Entry 9CJY (electron microscopy, 3.70 A resolution); this record covers chains B and H of the 12 polymer chains in the assembly.

# Chain B
Protein: Hemagglutinin HA2 chain
Source organism: Influenza A virus
Reference sequence: Q6WG00 (Q6WG00_9INFA); residues 1-176 here correspond to UniProt positions 344-519 (UniProt number = residue number + 343)
Chain sequence (222 residues; row label = number of the first residue in the row):
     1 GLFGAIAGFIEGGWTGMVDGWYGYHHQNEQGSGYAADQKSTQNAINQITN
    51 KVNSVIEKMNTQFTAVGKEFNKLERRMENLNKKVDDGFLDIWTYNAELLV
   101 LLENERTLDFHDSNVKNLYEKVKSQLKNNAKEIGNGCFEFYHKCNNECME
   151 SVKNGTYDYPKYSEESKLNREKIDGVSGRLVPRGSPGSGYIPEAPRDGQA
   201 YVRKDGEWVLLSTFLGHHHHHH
Not modelled in the structure: 1-3, 171-222
Sequence notes: conflict Gln47 (Gly390 in Q6WG00); expression tag (177-222)
Disulfide bonds: Cys144-Cys148

# Chain H
Protein: 3-C07 Heavy chain
Source organism: Macaca fascicularis
Chain sequence (122 residues; numbered 1 to 113 plus 9 insertion-coded residues; the number before each row is that of its first residue; a row labelled like 82A-82C holds insertion residues (82A, then the next letters in order)):
     1 QVQLVQSGAEVKKPGASVKVSCKASGFTFGRDSISWVRQAPGQGLEWMGV
    51 II
   52A P
    53 LVGITNYAEKFQGRVTITADTSTNTAYMDL
82A-82C SSL
    83 RSEDTAVYYCARGDSTSF
100A-100E YHNWF
   101 DVWGPGVLVTVSS
Not modelled in the structure: 1, 15-16, 111-113
Disulfide bonds: Cys22-Cys92

# Chain B / chain H interface
Pairs across the interface (22; chain B residue first):
  Val18(B) - Gln64(H)
  Asp19(B) - Asn58(H)
  Gly20(B) - Tyr100A(H)
  Trp21(B) - Val54(H)  hydrophobic
  Trp21(B) - Ile56(H)  hydrophobic
  Gln38(B) - Tyr100A(H)
  Thr41(B) - Tyr100A(H)
  Gln42(B) - Thr98(H)  hydrogen bond (side chain-backbone)
  Gln42(B) - Ser99(H)
  Gln42(B) - Tyr100A(H)
  Ile45(B) - Ile56(H)  hydrophobic
  Ile45(B) - Phe100(H)  hydrophobic
  Asn46(B) - Arg31(H)
  Asn46(B) - Thr98(H)
  Ile48(B) - Val54(H)  hydrophobic
  Thr49(B) - Arg31(H)  hydrogen bond
  Thr49(B) - Val54(H)
  Asn50(B) - Arg31(H)  hydrogen bond
  Val52(B) - Leu53(H)  hydrophobic
  Asn53(B) - Gly30(H)  hydrogen bond (side chain-backbone)
  Asn53(B) - Leu53(H)
  Glu57(B) - Thr28(H)  hydrogen bond
Also at the interface, not in a pair above, chain B (16 interface residues in all): Asp37
Also at the interface, not in a pair above, chain H (15 interface residues in all): Ile52, Thr57, Ser97
Interface features reported in the paper:
  - pairs named by the authors: Trp21(B)-Val54(H) (hydrophobic contact), Leu53(H)-Val52(B), Leu53(H)-Asn53(B), Val54(H)-Ile48(B) (hydrophobic contact), Val54(H)-Thr49(B), Ile56(H)-Trp21(B), Ile56(H)-Ile45(B), Tyr100A(H)-Gly20(B), Tyr100A(H)-Thr41(B), Tyr100A(H)-Gln38(B)
  - epitope / paratope residues, chain B: Trp21(B)
  - epitope / paratope residues, chain H: Leu53(H), Val54(H), Ile56(H), Tyr100A(H)

# In short
16 residues of chain B face 15 of chain H across their interface, with 5 hydrogen bonds. Among the polar pairs
are Gln42(B)-Thr98(H), Thr49(B)-Arg31(H) and Asn50(B)-Arg31(H). The paper describes hydrophobic contacts
between Trp21(B) and Val54(H) and Val54(H) and Ile48(B); contacts between Leu53(H) and Val52(B), Leu53(H) and
Asn53(B) and Val54(H) and Thr49(B) among others. From the paper: epitope/paratope residues Trp21(B) and
Leu53(H) among others.
Here chain B is Hemagglutinin HA2 chain (Influenza A virus) and chain H is 3-C07 Heavy chain (Macaca
fascicularis). Entry 9CJY (CryoEM structure of NC99 hemagglutinin trimer in complex with Fab BB798E 3-C07) was
determined by electron microscopy.
